PDB entry 8CLF | X-ray diffraction, 2.70 A resolution | chains C and E of the 6 polymer chains in the assembly

[Chain C]
Molecule: Tubulin alpha-1B chain
Source organism: Bos taurus
Reference sequence: P81947 (TBA1B_BOVIN); residues 1-440 here = UniProt positions 1-440
Chain sequence (440 residues; each row starts with the number of its first residue):
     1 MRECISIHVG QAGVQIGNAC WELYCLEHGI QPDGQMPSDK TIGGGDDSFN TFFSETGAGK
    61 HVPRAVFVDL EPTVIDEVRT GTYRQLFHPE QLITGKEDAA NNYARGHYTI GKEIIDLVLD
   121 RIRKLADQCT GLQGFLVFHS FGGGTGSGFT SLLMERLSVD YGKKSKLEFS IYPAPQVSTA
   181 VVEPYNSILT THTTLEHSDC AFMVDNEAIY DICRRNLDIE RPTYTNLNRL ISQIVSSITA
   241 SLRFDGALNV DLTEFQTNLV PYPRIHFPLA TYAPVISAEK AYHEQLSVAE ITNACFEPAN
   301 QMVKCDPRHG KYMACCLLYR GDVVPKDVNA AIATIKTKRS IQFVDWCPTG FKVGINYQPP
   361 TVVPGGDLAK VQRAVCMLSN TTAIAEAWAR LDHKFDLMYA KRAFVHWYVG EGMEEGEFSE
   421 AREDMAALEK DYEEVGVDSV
Bound ions: Ca2+: Asp39, Thr41, Gly44, Glu55; Mg2+ near Asp69 (its only coordinating residue here)
Residues lining bound ligands: GTP (guanosine-5'-triphosphate): Gly10, Gln11, Ala12, Gln15, Ile16, Asp69, Asp98, Ala99, Ala100, Asn101, Asn102, Ser140, Gly142, Gly143, Gly144, Thr145, Gly146, Ile171, Pro173, Val177, Ser178, Thr179, Glu183, Asn206, Tyr224, Leu227, Asn228, Ile231

[Chain E]
Molecule: Stathmin-4
Source organism: synthetic construct
Chain sequence (121 residues; row label = number of the first residue in the row; note: 15 numbers in that range are skipped by the numbering (no residue carries them; nothing is unmodelled there)):
     6 MEVIELNKCT SGQSFEVILK PPS
    44 DPSLEEIQKK LEAAEERRKY QEAELLKHLA EKREHEREVI QKAIEENNNF IKMAKEKLAQ
   104 KMESNKENRE AHLAAMLERL QEKDKHAEEV RKNKELKE

[How chain C and chain E interact]
Contacting residue pairs (31):
  His107(C) with Lys104(E); Met105(E)
  Tyr108(C) with Lys104(E); Met105(E), hydrophobic; Asn108(E), hydrogen bond
  Thr109(C) with Arg112(E)
  Lys112(C) with Met105(E)
  Glu155(C) with Leu101(E); Lys104(E), salt bridge
  Arg156(C) with Leu101(E)
  Ser158(C) with Phe93(E)
  Val159(C) with Ile94(E); Ala97(E), hydrophobic; Lys98(E)
  Gly162(C) with Asn90(E); Phe93(E); Ile94(E)
  Lys163(C) with Asn90(E), hydrogen bond (backbone-side chain); Phe93(E)
  Glu196(C) with Phe93(E); Lys100(E), salt bridge
  His197(C) with Phe93(E); Ala97(E)
  Gly410(C) with Arg112(E); His115(E)
  Glu411(C) with Arg112(E), salt bridge
  Gly412(C) with Asn108(E), hydrogen bond (backbone-side chain); Asn111(E); Arg112(E)
  Met413(C) with Asn108(E)
  Glu414(C) with Asn111(E), hydrogen bond
Interface residues without a listed pair, chain C (20 interface residues in all): Leu152, Thr193, Glu417

[In short]
Chain C and chain E form an interface of 20 and 13 residues respectively, with 4 hydrogen bonds and 3 salt
bridges. Polar pairs include Glu155(C)-Lys104(E), Glu196(C)-Lys100(E) and Glu411(C)-Arg112(E). Bound to chain
C: GTP. Asp39(C), Thr41(C), Gly44(C) and Glu55(C) coordinate Ca2+.
Here chain C is Tubulin alpha-1B chain (Bos taurus) and chain E is Stathmin-4 (synthetic construct). Entry
8CLF (Z-SolQ2Br bound to tubulin (T2R-TTL) complex) was determined by X-ray diffraction, deposited together
with 8CL9, 8CLB, 8CLC, 8CLD, 8CLE, 8CLG and 8CLH.
